6B5H - chains C and D of the 4 polymer chains in the assembly; structure by X-ray diffraction, 2.30 A resolution.

== Chain C (and D) ==
Name: Retinal dehydrogenase 2
Source organism: Homo sapiens
Notes: EC 1.2.1.36; chain D of this document is another copy of the same molecule, construct and numbering; everything in this record applies to it too
Reference sequence: O94788 (AL1A2_HUMAN); residues 26-518 here = UniProt positions 26-518
Amino-acid sequence (493 residues; each row starts with the number of its first residue):
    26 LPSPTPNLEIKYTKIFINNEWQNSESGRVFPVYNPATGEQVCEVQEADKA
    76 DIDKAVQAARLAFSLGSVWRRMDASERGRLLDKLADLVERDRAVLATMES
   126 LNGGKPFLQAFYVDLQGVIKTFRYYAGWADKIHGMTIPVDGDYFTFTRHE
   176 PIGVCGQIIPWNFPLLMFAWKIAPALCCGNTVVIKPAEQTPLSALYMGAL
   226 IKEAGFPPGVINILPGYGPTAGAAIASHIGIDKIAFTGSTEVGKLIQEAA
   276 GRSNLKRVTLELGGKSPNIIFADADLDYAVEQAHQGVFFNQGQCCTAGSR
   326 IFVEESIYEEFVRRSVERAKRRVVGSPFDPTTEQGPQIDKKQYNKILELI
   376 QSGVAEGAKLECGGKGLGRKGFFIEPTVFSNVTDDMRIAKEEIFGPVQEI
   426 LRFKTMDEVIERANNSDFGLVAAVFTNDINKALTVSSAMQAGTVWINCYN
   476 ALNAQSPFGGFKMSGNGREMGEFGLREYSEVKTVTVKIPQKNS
Disordered / not traced: 26
Residues lining bound ligands:
  - CU4 (1-(4-cyanophenyl)-N-(3-fluorophenyl)-3-[4-(methylsulfonyl)phenyl]-1H-pyrazole-4-carboxamide): V138, G142, T146, N187, F188, L191, M192, W195, Q310, F314, C319, C320, T321, N475, L477, N478, A479, F483
  - NAD (nicotinamide-adenine-dinucleotide): I183, I184, P185, W186, N187, M192, K210, P211, A212, E213, Y242, G243, P244, G247, A248, F261, T262, G263, S264, V267, L270, I271, E286, L287, G288, C320, E417, F419, L445, F483, E494
UniProt features mapped onto this chain:
  - active site: E286 (Proton acceptor), C320 (Nucleophile)
  - binding site (NAD(+)): I184 to W186, K210 to E213, S264 to E266, K366 to K370, E417
  - site: N187 (Transition state stabilizer)
  - modified residue: Y168 (Phosphotyrosine), S351 (Phosphoserine)
Reported in the primary citation:
  - binding site for CU4: N187, F188, F314, C320, T321
  - specificity-determining residues: V138, G142, T321, L477 (proposed by the authors, not directly observed)

== How chain C and chain D interact ==
Pairs across the interface (125):
  K145(C) - D165(D)  salt bridge
  M160(C) - E497(D)
  M160(C) - F498(D)  hydrophobic
  I162(C) - Q480(D)
  I162(C) - S481(D)
  I162(C) - P482(D)
  V164(C) - N478(D)
  V164(C) - Q480(D)
  D165(C) - K145(D)  salt bridge
  D165(C) - N478(D)
  D165(C) - Q480(D)
  Y168(C) - C473(D)  hydrophobic
  T170(C) - S481(D)
  R173(C) - S462(D)  hydrogen bond
  H174(C) - F498(D)
  E175(C) - S462(D)
  E175(C) - F486(D)
  K269(C) - G276(D)
  K269(C) - R277(D)  hydrogen bond (side chain-backbone)
  K269(C) - S278(D)  hydrogen bond (side chain-backbone)
  K269(C) - L280(D)
  Q272(C) - Q272(D)
  Q272(C) - G276(D)
  Q272(C) - L280(D)
  Q272(C) - K281(D)
  Q272(C) - V283(D)
  E273(C) - E273(D)
  E273(C) - G276(D)
  E273(C) - R277(D)
  A275(C) - Q272(D)
  G276(C) - K269(D)  hydrogen bond (backbone-side chain)
  G276(C) - Q272(D)
  R277(C) - K269(D)  hydrogen bond (backbone-side chain)
  R277(C) - E273(D)  salt bridge
  S278(C) - K269(D)  hydrogen bond (backbone-side chain)
  S278(C) - M488(D)
  N279(C) - M488(D)
  L280(C) - T265(D)
  L280(C) - G268(D)
  L280(C) - Q272(D)
  L280(C) - L285(D)  hydrophobic
  L280(C) - L287(D)  hydrophobic
  L280(C) - M488(D)  hydrophobic
  L280(C) - N491(D)  hydrogen bond (backbone-side chain)
  K281(C) - Q272(D)  hydrogen bond (backbone-side chain)
  L285(C) - L280(D)  hydrophobic
  L287(C) - L280(D)  hydrophobic
  Y303(C) - K512(D)
  S461(C) - K507(D)  hydrogen bond (backbone-side chain)
  S462(C) - R173(D)  hydrogen bond
  S462(C) - E175(D)
  S462(C) - K507(D)  hydrogen bond (backbone-side chain)
  M464(C) - K507(D)  hydrogen bond (backbone-side chain)
  A466(C) - K507(D)
  G467(C) - V506(D)
  G467(C) - K507(D)
  G467(C) - T508(D)  hydrogen bond (backbone-backbone)
  T468(C) - T508(D)
  V469(C) - K507(D)
  V469(C) - T508(D)  hydrogen bond (backbone-backbone)
  V469(C) - V509(D)
  V469(C) - T510(D)  hydrogen bond (backbone-backbone)
  W470(C) - T510(D)
  I471(C) - T510(D)  hydrogen bond (backbone-backbone)
  I471(C) - V511(D)
  I471(C) - K512(D)  hydrogen bond (backbone-backbone)
  N472(C) - K512(D)
  C473(C) - T510(D)
  C473(C) - K512(D)
  A476(C) - Y168(D)
  N478(C) - V164(D)
  N478(C) - D165(D)  hydrogen bond (side chain-backbone)
  Q480(C) - I162(D)
  Q480(C) - V164(D)
  Q480(C) - D165(D)
  S481(C) - I162(D)
  S481(C) - T170(D)
  P482(C) - I162(D)
  P482(C) - T508(D)
  G485(C) - R282(D)  hydrogen bond (backbone-side chain)
  G485(C) - E505(D)
  F486(C) - E175(D)
  F486(C) - R282(D)
  F486(C) - E505(D)
  F486(C) - V506(D)
  K487(C) - R282(D)
  M488(C) - N279(D)
  M488(C) - L280(D)  hydrophobic
  G490(C) - R282(D)  hydrogen bond (backbone-side chain)
  N491(C) - L280(D)
  N491(C) - R282(D)
  G492(C) - R282(D)
  R493(C) - E505(D)  salt bridge
  R493(C) - V506(D)  hydrogen bond (side chain-backbone)
  E497(C) - M160(D)
  F498(C) - M160(D)  hydrophobic
  F498(C) - H174(D)
  F498(C) - V506(D)  hydrophobic
  R501(C) - R501(D)
  E505(C) - G485(D)
  E505(C) - F486(D)
  E505(C) - R493(D)  salt bridge
  V506(C) - G467(D)
  V506(C) - F486(D)
  V506(C) - R493(D)  hydrogen bond (backbone-side chain)
  V506(C) - F498(D)  hydrophobic
  K507(C) - S461(D)  hydrogen bond (side chain-backbone)
  K507(C) - S462(D)  hydrogen bond (side chain-backbone)
  K507(C) - M464(D)  hydrogen bond (side chain-backbone)
  K507(C) - A466(D)
  K507(C) - G467(D)
  T508(C) - G467(D)  hydrogen bond (backbone-backbone)
  T508(C) - T468(D)
  T508(C) - V469(D)  hydrogen bond (backbone-backbone)
  T508(C) - S481(D)
  T508(C) - P482(D)  hydrogen bond (side chain-backbone)
  V509(C) - V469(D)
  T510(C) - V469(D)  hydrogen bond (backbone-backbone)
  T510(C) - W470(D)
  T510(C) - I471(D)  hydrogen bond (backbone-backbone)
  T510(C) - C473(D)
  V511(C) - I471(D)
  K512(C) - I471(D)  hydrogen bond (backbone-backbone)
  K512(C) - N472(D)
  K512(C) - C473(D)
Other interface residues (no listed pair), chain C (66 interface residues in all): L90, P163, T172, T265, G268, R282, V283, A463
Other interface residues (no listed pair), chain D (65 interface residues in all): L90, P163, T172, A275, Y303, A463, A476, K487, G492

== Summary ==
Chain C and chain D form an interface of 66 and 65 residues respectively, with 31 hydrogen bonds and 5 salt
bridges. Polar contacts include K145(C)-D165(D), R277(C)-E273(D) and R493(C)-E505(D). From the paper: a
binding site for CU4 at N187(C), F188(C) and F314(C) among others; specificity determinants V138(C), G142(C)
and T321(C) among others.
Chain C and chain D are both Retinal dehydrogenase 2 (Homo sapiens); the structure, ALDH1A2 liganded with NAD
and 1-(4-cyanophenyl)-N-(3-fluorophenyl)-3-[4-(methylsulfonyl)phenyl]-1H-pyrazole-4-carboxamide (compound
CM121), was determined by X-ray diffraction together with 6ALJ, 6B5G and 6B5I from the same study.
